Entry 9FQ8 (electron microscopy, 2.20 A resolution); this record covers chains 4M and 4T of the 26 polymer chains in the assembly.

[Chain 4M]
Name: Cytochrome c oxidase subunit 35
Source organism: Perkinsus marinus
Amino-acid sequence (99 residues; row label = number of the first residue in the row):
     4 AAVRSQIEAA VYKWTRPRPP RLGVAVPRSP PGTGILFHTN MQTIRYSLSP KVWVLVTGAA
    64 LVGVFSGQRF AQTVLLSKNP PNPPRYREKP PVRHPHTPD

[Chain 4T]
Name: Cytochrome c oxidase 13
Source organism: Perkinsus marinus
Amino-acid sequence (121 residues; numbered 33 to 153; the number before each row is that of its first residue):
    33 TWTEIWWEHD PTPKVAQYRP YVCTVESGKV YWWCACGESK TQPWVDGHCK CSKREGGFRP
    93 RRWEPEHDGV RLFCGCKSCF SSPTWNGGCF TKWMQSNPAG GMLYCFAAAF GFGTLTVYRK
   153 F
Ion coordination: Zn2+ site 1: C66, C68, C81, C83; Zn2+ site 2: C106, C108, C111, C121

[How chain 4M and chain 4T interact]
Residue-residue contacts - 82 pairs, chain 4M then chain 4T:
  E11(4M) - N129(4T)  hydrogen bond
  E11(4M) - A131(4T)
  V14(4M) - P130(4T)  hydrophobic
  V14(4M) - A131(4T)
  Y15(4M) - S128(4T)
  Y15(4M) - P130(4T)
  T18(4M) - P130(4T)
  R19(4M) - Q127(4T)  hydrogen bond (side chain-backbone)
  R19(4M) - P130(4T)
  P20(4M) - I37(4T)  hydrophobic
  P20(4M) - Q127(4T)
  P23(4M) - I37(4T)
  P23(4M) - W38(4T)  hydrophobic
  L25(4M) - W38(4T)  hydrophobic
  S32(4M) - H41(4T)
  T36(4M) - H41(4T)
  G37(4M) - H41(4T)  hydrogen bond (backbone-side chain)
  I38(4M) - E40(4T)
  I38(4M) - H41(4T)
  I38(4M) - D42(4T)
  I38(4M) - P43(4T)
  I38(4M) - G88(4T)
  L39(4M) - H41(4T)  hydrogen bond (backbone-backbone)
  F40(4M) - W39(4T)  hydrophobic
  F40(4M) - H41(4T)  hydrogen bond (backbone-backbone)
  F40(4M) - D42(4T)
  F40(4M) - P43(4T)
  F40(4M) - G89(4T)
  H41(4M) - P43(4T)
  H41(4M) - G89(4T)
  H41(4M) - R91(4T)
  T42(4M) - P43(4T)
  T42(4M) - A67(4T)
  T42(4M) - G89(4T)  hydrogen bond (backbone-backbone)
  T42(4M) - F90(4T)
  T42(4M) - R91(4T)  hydrogen bond (side chain-backbone)
  T42(4M) - R93(4T)  hydrogen bond (backbone-side chain)
  N43(4M) - R91(4T)
  N43(4M) - P92(4T)
  N43(4M) - R93(4T)
  T46(4M) - R93(4T)
  T46(4M) - F112(4T)  hydrogen bond (side chain-backbone)
  T46(4M) - S114(4T)
  I47(4M) - W34(4T)
  R48(4M) - F112(4T)
  R48(4M) - N118(4T)
  Y49(4M) - T33(4T)
  Y49(4M) - E36(4T)  hydrogen bond
  Y49(4M) - K124(4T)
  Y49(4M) - Q127(4T)
  S50(4M) - T33(4T)  hydrogen bond (backbone-side chain)
  L51(4M) - T123(4T)
  L51(4M) - Q127(4T)
  S52(4M) - Q127(4T)  hydrogen bond (backbone-side chain)
  V55(4M) - M126(4T)
  V55(4M) - Q127(4T)
  V55(4M) - P130(4T)  hydrophobic
  L58(4M) - M134(4T)
  V59(4M) - M126(4T)  hydrophobic
  V59(4M) - C137(4T)
  A62(4M) - M134(4T)
  A62(4M) - F138(4T)
  A63(4M) - A141(4T)
  V65(4M) - F138(4T)
  G66(4M) - F138(4T)
  G66(4M) - A141(4T)
  G66(4M) - F142(4T)
  V67(4M) - A141(4T)
  V67(4M) - F144(4T)  hydrophobic
  V67(4M) - G145(4T)
  S69(4M) - F138(4T)
  S69(4M) - F142(4T)
  G70(4M) - F142(4T)
  G70(4M) - T146(4T)
  Q71(4M) - V149(4T)
  F73(4M) - F142(4T)  hydrophobic
  F73(4M) - T146(4T)
  A74(4M) - T146(4T)
  A74(4M) - V149(4T)  hydrophobic
  L78(4M) - Y150(4T)  hydrophobic
  L79(4M) - Y150(4T)  hydrophobic
  L79(4M) - F153(4T)  hydrophobic
Other interface residues (no listed pair), chain 4M (42 interface residues in all): I10, R21, Q75
Other interface residues (no listed pair), chain 4T (42 interface residues in all): S110, C111, G133

[Summary]
Chain 4M and chain 4T each contribute 42 residues to their interface; the contacts include 12 hydrogen bonds.
Among the polar pairs are E11(4M)-N129(4T), R19(4M)-Q127(4T) and G37(4M)-H41(4T). The Zn2+ site 1 is built by
C66(4T), C68(4T), C81(4T) and C83(4T).
Chain 4M is Cytochrome c oxidase subunit 35 and chain 4T is Cytochrome c oxidase 13, both from Perkinsus
marinus; the structure, Perkinsus marinus Respiratory complex CIV, was determined by electron microscopy.
